PDB entry 3G99 | X-ray diffraction, 1.81 A resolution | chains A and C of the 4 polymer chains in the assembly

Chain A:
Molecule: Glucocorticoid receptor
Organism: Rattus norvegicus
UniProtKB: P06536 (GCR_RAT); residues 440-525 here = UniProt positions 440-525
Sequence (90 residues; row label = number of the first residue in the row):
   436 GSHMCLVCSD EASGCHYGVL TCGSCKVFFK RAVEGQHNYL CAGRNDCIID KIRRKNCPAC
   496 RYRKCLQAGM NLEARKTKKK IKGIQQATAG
Not modelled in the structure: 436, 516-525
Construct notes: expression tag (436-439)
Bound ions: Zn2+ site 1: Cys-440, Cys-443, Cys-457, Cys-460; Zn2+ site 2: Cys-476, Cys-482, Cys-492, Cys-495
From the paper describing this entry:
  - binding site for the 16-nt DNA strand: Val-462, Arg-466
  - binding site for the 16-nt DNA strand (chain C): Lys-461, Arg-510
  - mutagenesis - R510A, K514A: decreased binding to DNA
  - mutagenesis - K514A: unchanged signaling
  - mutagenesis - H472A, R510A: increased signaling
  - mutagenesis - H472R: decreased signaling
  - mutagenesis - G470A, N473A: decreased signaling in response to Pal
  - mutagenesis - G470A: decreased signaling in response to Tat
  - contacts within the chain: His-472/Tyr-497, Val-468/His-472 (backbone contact)
  - conformationally variable residues (loop rearrangement): Glu-469 to Tyr-474

Chain C:
Molecule: 16-nt DNA strand
Sequence (16 nucleotides; each row starts with the number of its first residue):
     1 AAGAACATTT TGTTCT

How chain A and chain C interact:
Residue-residue contacts (11):
  Cys-450(A) / DA1(C)  sugar contact
  Cys-450(A) / DA2(C)  phosphate contact
  His-451(A) / DA2(C)  salt bridge to the phosphate
  Tyr-452(A) / DA2(C)  hydrogen bond to the phosphate
  Tyr-452(A) / DG3(C)  hydrogen bond to the phosphate
  Lys-461(A) / DG3(C)  hydrogen bond to the base
  Lys-465(A) / DG3(C)  salt bridge to the phosphate
  Lys-490(A) / DT9(C)  hydrogen bond to the phosphate
  Lys-490(A) / DT10(C)  salt bridge to the phosphate
  Arg-510(A) / DA1(C)  hydrogen bond to the sugar
  Arg-510(A) / DA2(C)  hydrogen bond to the sugar
Interface residues without a listed pair, chain A (8 interface residues in all): Arg-466
Interface residues without a listed pair, chain C (8 interface residues in all): DA4, DA5, DC6

In short:
Chain A and chain C each contribute 8 residues to their interface; the contacts include 6 hydrogen bonds and 3
salt bridges. Polar pairs include Lys-461(A)/DG3(C), Arg-510(A)/DA1(C) and Arg-510(A)/DA2(C). From the paper:
a binding site for the 16-nt DNA strand at Val-462(A) and Arg-466(A); R510A and K514A of chain A reduce
binding to DNA; 6 substitutions were tested in all.
Here chain A is Glucocorticoid receptor (Rattus norvegicus) and chain C is a 16-nt DNA strand. Entry 3G99 (GR
DNA binding domain:Pal complex-9) was determined by X-ray diffraction (same publication as 3FYL, 3G6P, 3G6Q,
3G6R, 3G6T, 3G6U and 8 further entries).
